9AXA - chains A and B of the 6 polymer chains in the assembly; structure by electron microscopy, 4.36 A resolution (low resolution: residue-level contacts below are approximate; hydrogen-bond / salt-bridge calls are withheld).

Chain A:
Name: GST26/CRAF chimera
From: Homo sapiens
Notes: EC 2.5.1.18, 2.7.11.1
UniProtKB: chimeric construct of P08515, P04049: residues 86-303 from P08515 (GST26_SCHJA) positions 1-218 (UniProt number = residue number - 85); residues 306-648 from P04049 positions 306-648 (same numbers)
Chain sequence (563 residues; row label = number of the first residue in the row):
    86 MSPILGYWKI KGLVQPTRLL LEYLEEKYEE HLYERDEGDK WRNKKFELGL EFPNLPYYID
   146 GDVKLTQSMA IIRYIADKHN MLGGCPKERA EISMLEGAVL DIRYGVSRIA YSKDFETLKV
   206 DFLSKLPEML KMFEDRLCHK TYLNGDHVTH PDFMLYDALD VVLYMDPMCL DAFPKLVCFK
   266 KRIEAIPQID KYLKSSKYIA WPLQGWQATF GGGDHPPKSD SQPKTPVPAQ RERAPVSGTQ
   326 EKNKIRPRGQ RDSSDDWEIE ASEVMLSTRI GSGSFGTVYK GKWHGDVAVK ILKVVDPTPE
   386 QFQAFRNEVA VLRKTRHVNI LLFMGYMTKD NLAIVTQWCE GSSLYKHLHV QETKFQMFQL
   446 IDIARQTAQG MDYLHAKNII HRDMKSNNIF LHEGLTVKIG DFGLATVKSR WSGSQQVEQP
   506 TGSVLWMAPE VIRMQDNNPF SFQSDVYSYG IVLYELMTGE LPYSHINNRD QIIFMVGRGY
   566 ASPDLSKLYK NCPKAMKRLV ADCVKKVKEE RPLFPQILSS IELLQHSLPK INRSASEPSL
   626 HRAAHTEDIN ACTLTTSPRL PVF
Unresolved in the structure: 86-341, 356-361, 495-499, 626-648
Construct notes: linker (304-305); engineered mutation Asp340 (Tyr in P04049), Asp341 (Tyr in P04049)
Modified positions: Ser621 (phosphoserine; SEP)
Residues lining bound ligands: A1AHE (N-[3-fluoro-4-({7-[(3-fluoropyridin-2-yl)oxy]-4-methyl-2-oxo-2H-1-benzopyran-3-yl}methyl)pyridin-2-yl]-N'-methylsulfuric diamide): Asn552, Asn553, Arg554

Chain B:
Name: Dual specificity mitogen-activated protein kinase kinase 1
From: Homo sapiens
Notes: EC 2.7.12.2
UniProtKB: Q02750 (MP2K1_HUMAN); residue numbers follow UniProt; this construct covers 1-393
Chain sequence (394 residues; each row starts with the number of its first residue; numbering starts at 0):
     0 GMPKKKPTPI QLNPAPDGSA VNGTSSAETN LEALQKKLEE LELDEQQRKR LEAFLTQKQK
    60 VGELKDDDFE KISELGAGNG GVVFKVSHKP SGLVMARKLI HLEIKPAIRN QIIRELQVLH
   120 ECNSPYIVGF YGAFYSDGEI SICMEHMDGG SLDQVLKKAG RIPEQILGKV SIAVIKGLTY
   180 LREKHKIMHR DVKPSNILVN SRGEIKLCDF GVSGQLIDAM ANAFVGTRSY MSPERLQGTH
   240 YSVQSDIWSM GLSLVEMAVG RYPIPPPDAK ELELMFGCQV EGDAAETPPR PRTPGRPLSS
   300 YGMDSRPPMA IFELLDYIVN EPPPKLPSGV FSLEFQDFVN KCLIKNPAER ADLKQLMVHA
   360 FIKRSDAEEV DFAGWLCSTI GLNQPSTPTH AAGV
Unresolved in the structure: 0-51, 73-79, 264-307, 381-393
Construct notes: expression tag (0); engineered mutation Ala218 (Ser in Q02750), Ala222 (Ser in Q02750)
Residues lining bound ligands: A1AHE (N-[3-fluoro-4-({7-[(3-fluoropyridin-2-yl)oxy]-4-methyl-2-oxo-2H-1-benzopyran-3-yl}methyl)pyridin-2-yl]-N'-methylsulfuric diamide): Leu118, Val127, Gly128, Phe129, Ile141, Met143, His188, Arg189, Asp190, Cys207, Asp208, Phe209, Gly210, Val211, Ser212, Leu215, Ile216, Met219, Arg234

Chain A / chain B interface:
Pairs across the interface - 35 pairs, chain A then chain B:
  Tyr430(A) with Glu102(B)
  Lys431(A) with Glu102(B)
  His434(A) with Lys104(B)
  Val435(A) with Glu102(B); Lys104(B)
  Glu437(A) with Lys104(B)
  Asn472(A) with Glu102(B)
  Thr506(A) with Val224(B)
  Ser508(A) with Asn221(B)
  Leu510(A) with Asn221(B)
  Ile517(A) with Phe311(B)
  Arg518(A) with Phe311(B); Glu312(B)
  Met519(A) with Ala309(B); Glu312(B)
  Leu546(A) with Asn221(B)
  Asn552(A) with Ile216(B); Asp217(B); Ala220(B)
  Asn553(A) with Met230(B); Arg234(B)
  Arg554(A) with Met219(B); Ala220(B); Phe223(B)
  Asp555(A) with Met230(B); Leu314(B)
  Gln556(A) with Arg234(B); Leu235(B); Gln236(B)
  Ile558(A) with Leu314(B)
  Phe559(A) with Leu235(B); Val318(B)
  Gly562(A) with Phe311(B)
  Arg563(A) with Asp315(B); Asn319(B)
Interface residues without a listed pair, chain A (24 interface residues in all): Gly507, Tyr565
Interface residues without a listed pair, chain B (24 interface residues in all): Ile103, Ala222, Ser228, Gly237

Summary:
Chain A and chain B each contribute 24 residues to their interface. Compound A1AHE is bound between chain A
and chain B.
Chain A is GST26/CRAF chimera and chain B is Dual specificity mitogen-activated protein kinase kinase 1, both
from Homo sapiens; the structure, CryoEM structure of activated CRAF/MEK/14-3-3 complex with NST-628, was
determined by electron microscopy together with 9AXC, 9AXH, 9AXM, 9AXX, 9AXY, 9AY7 and 9AYA from the same
study.
